5D46 - chains A and C of the 5 polymer chains in the assembly; structure by X-ray diffraction, 2.80 A resolution.

== Chain A ==
Protein: Terminal deoxynucleotidyltransferase
Source organism: Mus musculus
UniProtKB: Q3UZ80 (Q3UZ80_MOUSE); residue numbers follow UniProt; this construct covers 132-510
Chain sequence (400 residues; each row starts with the number of its first residue):
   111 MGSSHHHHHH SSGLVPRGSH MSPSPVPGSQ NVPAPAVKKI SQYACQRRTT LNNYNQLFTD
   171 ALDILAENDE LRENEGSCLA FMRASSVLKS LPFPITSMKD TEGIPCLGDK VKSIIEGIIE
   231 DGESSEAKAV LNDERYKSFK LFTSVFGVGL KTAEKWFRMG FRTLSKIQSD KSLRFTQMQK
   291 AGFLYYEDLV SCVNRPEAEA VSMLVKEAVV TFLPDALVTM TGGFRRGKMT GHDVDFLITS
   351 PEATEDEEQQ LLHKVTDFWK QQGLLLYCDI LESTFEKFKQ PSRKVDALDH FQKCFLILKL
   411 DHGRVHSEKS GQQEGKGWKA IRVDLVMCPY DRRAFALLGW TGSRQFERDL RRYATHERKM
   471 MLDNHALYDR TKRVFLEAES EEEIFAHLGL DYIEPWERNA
Disordered / not traced: 111-148, 352, 384-390, 417-424
Differences from the reference sequence: initiating methionine (111); expression tag (112-131)
Metal / ion sites: Na+: Thr-253, Val-255, Val-258 (shared with DT5(C) of chain C); Mg2+: Asp-343, Asp-345 (together with pyrophosphate) (shared with DC7(C) of chain C)
Ligand contacts: pyrophosphate (POP): Gly-332, Gly-333, Arg-336, Lys-338, Gly-341, His-342, Asp-343, Asp-345, Thr-451

== Chain C ==
Molecule: 7-nt DNA strand
Sequence (7 nucleotides; numbered 1 to 7; the number before each row is that of its first residue):
     1 TTTTTGC
Metal / ion sites: Na+: DT5 (shared with Thr-253(A), Val-255(A), Val-258(A) of chain A); Mg2+: DC7 (together with pyrophosphate) (shared with Asp-343(A), Asp-345(A) of chain A)

== Chain A / chain C interface ==
Residue-residue contacts (32; chain A residue first):
  Val-255(A) / DT5(C)  phosphate contact
  Phe-256(A) / DT5(C)  sugar contact
  Gly-257(A) / DT4(C)  sugar contact
  Gly-257(A) / DT5(C)  hydrogen bond to the phosphate
  Val-258(A) / DT4(C)  phosphate contact
  Val-258(A) / DT5(C)  phosphate contact
  Gly-259(A) / DT4(C)  hydrogen bond to the phosphate
  Leu-260(A) / DT4(C)  phosphate contact
  Lys-261(A) / DT3(C)  phosphate contact
  Lys-261(A) / DT4(C)  hydrogen bond to the phosphate
  Thr-262(A) / DT3(C)  hydrogen bond to the phosphate
  Thr-262(A) / DT4(C)  hydrogen bond to the phosphate
  Met-288(A) / DT4(C)  phosphate contact
  Met-288(A) / DT5(C)  sugar contact
  Asp-343(A) / DG6(C)  phosphate contact
  Asp-343(A) / DC7(C)  phosphate contact
  Asp-345(A) / DG6(C)  phosphate contact
  Asp-345(A) / DC7(C)  phosphate contact
  Ala-397(A) / DG6(C)  hydrogen bond to the base
  Leu-398(A) / DT5(C)  base contact
  Leu-398(A) / DG6(C)  base contact
  Phe-405(A) / DG6(C)  sugar contact
  Arg-432(A) / DT5(C)  phosphate contact
  Arg-432(A) / DG6(C)  salt bridge to the phosphate
  Asp-434(A) / DG6(C)  sugar contact
  Gly-449(A) / DC7(C)  sugar contact
  Trp-450(A) / DG6(C)  sugar contact
  Trp-450(A) / DC7(C)  sugar contact
  Thr-451(A) / DC7(C)  sugar contact
  Gly-452(A) / DC7(C)  sugar contact
  Arg-454(A) / DC7(C)  base contact
  Glu-457(A) / DC7(C)  base contact
Other interface residues (no listed pair), chain A (24 interface residues in all): Gly-332, Ser-453

== Summary ==
24 residues of chain A face 5 of chain C across their interface; the contacts include 6 hydrogen bonds and 1
salt bridge. Polar pairs include Ala-397(A)/DG6(C), Gly-257(A)/DT5(C) and Gly-259(A)/DT4(C). Ligands of chain
A: pyrophosphate. Thr-253(A), Val-255(A), Val-258(A) and DT5(C) form the Na+ site.
Here chain A is Terminal deoxynucleotidyltransferase (Mus musculus) and chain C is a 7-nt DNA strand. Entry
5D46 (Structural Basis for a New Templated Activity by Terminal Deoxynucleotidyl Transferase: Implications for
V(D)J Recombination) was determined by X-ray diffraction (same publication as 5D49 and 5D4B).
